2FHJ - chains B and D of the 4 polymer chains in the assembly; structure by X-ray diffraction, 2.00 A resolution.

Chain B:
Name: Formylmethanofuran--tetrahydromethanopterin formyltransferase
From: Methanopyrus kandleri
Notes: EC 2.3.1.101
UniProtKB: Q49610 (FTR_METKA); residue numbers follow UniProt; this construct covers 1-296
Sequence (296 residues; row label = number of the first residue in the row):
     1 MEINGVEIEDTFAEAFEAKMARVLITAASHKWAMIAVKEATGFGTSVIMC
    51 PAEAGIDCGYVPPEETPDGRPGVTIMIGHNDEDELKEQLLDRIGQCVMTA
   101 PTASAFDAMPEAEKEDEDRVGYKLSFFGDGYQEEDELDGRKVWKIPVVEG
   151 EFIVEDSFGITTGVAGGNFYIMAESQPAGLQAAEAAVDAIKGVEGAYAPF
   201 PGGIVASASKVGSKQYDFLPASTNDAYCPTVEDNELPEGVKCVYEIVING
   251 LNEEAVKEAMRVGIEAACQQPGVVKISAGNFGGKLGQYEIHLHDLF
Swiss-Prot annotation at these positions:
  - mutagenesis: Arg261 (R261E: Weakens dimer-dimer association. Thermolabile)

Chain D:
Name: Formylmethanofuran--tetrahydromethanopterin formyltransferase
From: Methanopyrus kandleri
Notes: EC 2.3.1.101
UniProtKB: Q49610 (FTR_METKA); residues 1-296 here = UniProt positions 1-296
Sequence (296 residues; numbered 1 to 296; the number before each row is that of its first residue):
     1 MEINGVEIEDTFAEAFEAKMARVLITAASHKWAMIAVKEATGFGTSVIMC
    51 PAEAGIDCGYVPPEETPDGRPGVTIMIGHNDEDELKEQLLDRIGQCVMTA
   101 PTASAFDAMPEAEKEDEDRVGYKLSFFGDGYQEEDELDGRKVWKIPVVEG
   151 EFIVEDSFGITTGVAGGNFYIMAESQPAGLQAAEAAVDAIKGVEGAYAPF
   201 PGGIVASASKVGSKQYDFLPASTNDAYCPTVEDNELPEGVKCVYEIVING
   251 LNEEAVKEAMRVGIEAACQQPGVVKISAGNFGGKLGQYEIHLHDLF
Sequence notes: modified residue (58)
Modified positions: Cys58 (s-hydroxycysteine; CSO)
Swiss-Prot annotation at these positions:
  - mutagenesis: Arg261 (R261E: Weakens dimer-dimer association. Thermolabile)

How chain B and chain D interact:
Pairs across the interface (13; chain B residue first):
  Glu174(B) with Ser175(D)
  Ser175(B) with Glu174(D)
  Gln176(B) with Gln181(D), hydrogen bond; Pro271(D)
  Pro177(B) with Pro177(D); Ala178(D); Gln181(D); Pro271(D)
  Ala178(B) with Pro177(D), hydrophobic
  Gln181(B) with Gln176(D), hydrogen bond; Pro177(D)
  Pro271(B) with Gln176(D); Pro177(D)
Other interface residues (no listed pair), chain B (8 interface residues in all): Lys31
Other interface residues (no listed pair), chain D (9 interface residues in all): His30, Lys31

Overview:
The interface between chain B and chain D involves 8 residues on one side and 9 on the other; the contacts
include 2 hydrogen bonds. Among the polar pairs are Gln176(B)-Gln181(D) and Gln181(B)-Gln176(D).
Here chain B is Formylmethanofuran--tetrahydromethanopterin formyltransferase and chain D is
Formylmethanofuran--tetrahydromethanopterin formyltransferase, both from Methanopyrus kandleri. Entry 2FHJ
(Crystal structure of formylmethanofuran: tetrahydromethanopterin formyltransferase in complex with its
coenzymes) was determined by X-ray diffraction together with 2FHK from the same study.
